1J20 - chains A and D of the 4 polymer chains in the assembly; structure by X-ray diffraction, 2.00 A resolution.

[Chain A (and D)]
Name: Argininosuccinate Synthetase
Source organism: Thermus thermophilus
Notes: EC 6.3.4.5; chain D of this document is another copy of the same molecule, construct and numbering; everything in this record applies to it too
UniProtKB: P59846 (ASSY_THET8); numbering as in UniProt (aligned over 1-400)
Sequence (400 residues; row label = number of the first residue in the row):
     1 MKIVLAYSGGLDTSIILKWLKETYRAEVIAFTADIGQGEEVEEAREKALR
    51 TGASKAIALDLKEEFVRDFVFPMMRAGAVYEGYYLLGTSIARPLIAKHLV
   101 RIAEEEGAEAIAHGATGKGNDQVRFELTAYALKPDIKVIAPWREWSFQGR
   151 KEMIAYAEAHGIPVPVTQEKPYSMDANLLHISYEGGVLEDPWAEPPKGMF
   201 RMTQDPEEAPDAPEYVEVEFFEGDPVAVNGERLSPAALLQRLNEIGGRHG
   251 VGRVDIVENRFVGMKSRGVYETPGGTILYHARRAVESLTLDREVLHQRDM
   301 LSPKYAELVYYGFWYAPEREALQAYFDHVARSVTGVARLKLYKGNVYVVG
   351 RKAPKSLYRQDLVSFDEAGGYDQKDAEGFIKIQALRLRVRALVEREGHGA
Not modelled in the structure: 166-170, 366-369, 396-400
Swiss-Prot annotation at these positions:
  - binding site (ATP): A6 to S14, A33, G114
  - binding site (L-citrulline): Y84, S89, N120, R124, S173, S182, E258, Y270
  - binding site (L-aspartate): T116, N120, D121
Residues lining bound ligands:
  - adenosine monophosphate (AMP): A6, Y7, S8, T13, F31, T32, A33, Q37, R92, I95, H113, G114, A115, D121, F125, S173, M174, D175
  - argininosuccinate (AS1): Y84, T88, S89, R92, A115, T116, G119, N120, D121, Q122, R124, D175, S182, E184, E258, R260, Y270, Y310

[Chain A / chain D interface]
Contacting residue pairs (42):
  D291(A) - R386(D)  salt bridge
  R292(A) - R386(D)
  E293(A) - R386(D)
  K355(A) - V393(D)  hydrogen bond (side chain-backbone)
  K355(A) - E394(D)  salt bridge
  K355(A) - R395(D)
  S356(A) - V393(D)
  L357(A) - V389(D)
  L362(A) - V389(D)  hydrophobic
  G370(A) - L385(D)
  Y371(A) - I382(D)  hydrophobic
  Y371(A) - L385(D)  hydrophobic
  K374(A) - K374(D)
  D375(A) - G378(D)
  D375(A) - K381(D)
  D375(A) - I382(D)
  G378(A) - D375(D)
  G378(A) - F379(D)
  F379(A) - G378(D)
  F379(A) - F379(D)  hydrophobic
  F379(A) - I382(D)  hydrophobic
  F379(A) - Q383(D)
  K381(A) - D375(D)
  I382(A) - Y371(D)  hydrophobic
  I382(A) - D375(D)
  I382(A) - F379(D)  hydrophobic
  Q383(A) - F379(D)
  Q383(A) - Q383(D)
  L385(A) - G370(D)
  L385(A) - Y371(D)  hydrophobic
  R386(A) - D291(D)  salt bridge
  R386(A) - R292(D)
  R386(A) - E293(D)
  R388(A) - G370(D)  hydrogen bond (side chain-backbone)
  V389(A) - L357(D)
  V389(A) - R359(D)
  V389(A) - L362(D)  hydrophobic
  R390(A) - L357(D)
  V393(A) - K355(D)
  V393(A) - S356(D)
  V393(A) - L357(D)  hydrophobic
  R395(A) - K355(D)
Interface residues without a listed pair, chain A (28 interface residues in all): K304, R359, A376, L392, E394
Interface residues without a listed pair, chain D (27 interface residues in all): K304, A376, E377, R390

[Summary]
28 residues of chain A and 27 residues of chain D are in contact, with 2 hydrogen bonds and 3 salt bridges.
Polar contacts include D291(A)-R386(D), K355(A)-E394(D) and K355(A)-V393(D). Ligands of chain A: adenosine
monophosphate and argininosuccinate.
Both chains are Argininosuccinate Synthetase (Thermus thermophilus). Entry 1J20 (Crystal Structure of Thermus
thermophilus HB8 Argininosuccinate Synthetase in complex with product) was determined by X-ray diffraction,
deposited together with 1J21 and 1KH3.
